6WW4 - chain B; structure by X-ray diffraction, 2.25 A resolution.

== Chain B ==
Protein: Histone H3.1, E3 ubiquitin-protein ligase HERC2
Source organism: Homo sapiens
Notes: EC 2.3.2.26; fragment: fusion protein
Reference sequence: chimeric construct of P68431, O95714: residues 1-6 from P68431 (H31_HUMAN) positions 2-7 (UniProt number = residue number + 1); residues 2702-2751 from O95714 positions 2702-2751 (same numbers)
Sequence (56 residues; each row starts with the number of its first residue; note: 2695 numbers in that range are skipped by the numbering (no residue carries them; nothing is unmodelled there)):
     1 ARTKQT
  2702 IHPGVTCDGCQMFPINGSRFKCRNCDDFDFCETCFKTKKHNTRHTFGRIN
Bound ions: Zn2+ site 1: Cys2708, Cys2711, Cys2732, Cys2735; Zn2+ site 2: Cys2723, Cys2726, His2741, His2745
Curated features (UniProtKB/Swiss-Prot):
  - modified residue: Arg2 (Asymmetric dimethylarginine), Thr3 (Phosphothreonine), Lys4 (Allysine), Gln5 (5-glutamyl dopamine), Thr6 (Phosphothreonine)
  - zinc finger: His2703 (ZZ-type)
  - binding site (Zn(2+)): Cys2708, Cys2711, Cys2723, Cys2726, Cys2732, Cys2735, His2741, His2745
Reported in the primary citation:
  - interface residues: Ala1, Arg2, Thr3
  - mutagenesis - D2709A, D2730A: abolished binding to H3
  - mutagenesis - D2709A/D2730A: decreased binding to chromatin
  - mutagenesis - D2709A, D2730A: abolished binding to another copy of this molecule
  - mutagenesis - D2709A, D2730A: abolished binding to SUMO1FL protein

== In short ==
Cys2708, Cys2711, Cys2732 and Cys2735 coordinate Zn2+ site 1. Cys2723, Cys2726, His2741 and His2745 coordinate
Zn2+ site 2. Curated annotation (UniProt) lists 8 Zn2+-binding residues. From the paper: D2709A and D2730A
abolish binding to H3; interface residues Ala1, Arg2 and Thr3.
Chain B is Histone H3.1, E3 ubiquitin-protein ligase HERC2 (Homo sapiens); the structure, Crystal structure of
HERC2 ZZ domain in complex with histone H3 tail, was determined by X-ray diffraction, deposited together with
6WW3.
